Entry 2NPM (X-ray diffraction, 2.52 A resolution); this record covers chains A and B of the 4 polymer chains in the assembly.

== Chain A (and B) ==
Protein: 14-3-3 domain containing protein
Source organism: Cryptosporidium parvum
Notes: chain B of this document is another copy of the same molecule, construct and numbering; everything in this record applies to it too
Reference sequence: Q5CUW0 (Q5CUW0_CRYPV); residues 2-260 here correspond to UniProt positions 1-259 (UniProt number = residue number - 1)
Sequence (260 residues; numbered 1 to 260; the number before each row is that of its first residue):
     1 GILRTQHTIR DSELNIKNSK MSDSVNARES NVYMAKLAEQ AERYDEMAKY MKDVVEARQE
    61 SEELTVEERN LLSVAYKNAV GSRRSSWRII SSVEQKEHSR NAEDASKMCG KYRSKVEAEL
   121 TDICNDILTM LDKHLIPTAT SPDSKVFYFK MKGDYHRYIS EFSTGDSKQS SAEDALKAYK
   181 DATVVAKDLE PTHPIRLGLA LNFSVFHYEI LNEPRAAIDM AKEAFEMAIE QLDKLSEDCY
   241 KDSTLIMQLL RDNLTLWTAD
Not modelled in the structure: 1-20, 61-62, 260 (chain B: 1-23, 60, 260)
Differences from the reference sequence: cloning artifact (1)
What the authors report for this chain:
  - binding site for Consensus peptide for 14-3-3 proteins: Arg84, Arg157, Tyr158
  - self-association interface (contacts with another copy of this molecule); pairs are residue here / residue on that copy: Arg43-Glu119 (salt bridge)

== Chain A / chain B interface ==
Contacting residue pairs (40; chain A residue first):
  Ser30(A) - Met108(B)
  Tyr33(A) - Val93(B)
  Tyr33(A) - Glu97(B)  hydrogen bond
  Tyr33(A) - Ala105(B)
  Tyr33(A) - Cys109(B)  hydrogen bond
  Met34(A) - Met108(B)  hydrophobic
  Met34(A) - Tyr112(B)  hydrophobic
  Leu37(A) - Tyr112(B)  hydrophobic
  Ala38(A) - Tyr112(B)
  Gln40(A) - Ile89(B)
  Gln40(A) - Val93(B)
  Ala41(A) - Ser86(B)  hydrogen bond (backbone-side chain)
  Ala41(A) - Ile89(B)
  Ala41(A) - Ile90(B)  hydrophobic
  Arg43(A) - Ser86(B)
  Arg43(A) - Tyr112(B)
  Arg43(A) - Val116(B)
  Arg43(A) - Glu119(B)  salt bridge
  Glu46(A) - Tyr112(B)  hydrogen bond
  Glu46(A) - Lys115(B)  salt bridge
  Ser86(A) - Ala41(B)  hydrogen bond (side chain-backbone)
  Ser86(A) - Arg43(B)
  Ile89(A) - Gln40(B)
  Val93(A) - Tyr33(B)
  Val93(A) - Gln40(B)
  Glu97(A) - Tyr33(B)  hydrogen bond
  Ala105(A) - Tyr33(B)
  Met108(A) - Ser30(B)
  Met108(A) - Met34(B)  hydrophobic
  Cys109(A) - Tyr33(B)
  Cys109(A) - Leu37(B)  hydrophobic
  Tyr112(A) - Met34(B)  hydrophobic
  Tyr112(A) - Leu37(B)  hydrophobic
  Tyr112(A) - Ala38(B)
  Tyr112(A) - Arg43(B)
  Tyr112(A) - Glu46(B)  hydrogen bond
  Tyr112(A) - Tyr50(B)
  Lys115(A) - Glu46(B)  salt bridge
  Val116(A) - Arg43(B)
  Glu119(A) - Arg43(B)  salt bridge
Also at the interface, not in a pair above, chain A (24 interface residues in all): Glu42, Tyr50, Arg83, Ile90
Also at the interface, not in a pair above, chain B (23 interface residues in all): Arg83

== Overview ==
Chain A and chain B form an interface of 24 and 23 residues respectively; the contacts include 7 hydrogen
bonds and 4 salt bridges. Polar contacts include Arg43(A)-Glu119(B), Glu46(A)-Lys115(B) and Tyr33(A)-Glu97(B).
From the paper: a binding site for Consensus peptide for 14-3-3 proteins at Arg84(A), Arg157(A) and Tyr158(A);
a self-association interface involving Arg43(A) and Glu119(A).
Chain A and chain B are both 14-3-3 domain containing protein (Cryptosporidium parvum); the structure, crystal
structure of Cryptosporidium parvum 14-3-3 protein in complex with peptide, was determined by X-ray
diffraction, deposited together with 3EFZ.
